2W1X - chain A; structure by X-ray diffraction, 1.70 A resolution.

# Chain A
Molecule: Lysozyme C
Organism: Gallus gallus
Notes: EC 3.2.1.17
Reference sequence: P00698 (LYSC_CHICK); residues 1-129 here correspond to UniProt positions 19-147 (UniProt number = residue number + 18)
Amino-acid sequence (129 residues; each row starts with the number of its first residue):
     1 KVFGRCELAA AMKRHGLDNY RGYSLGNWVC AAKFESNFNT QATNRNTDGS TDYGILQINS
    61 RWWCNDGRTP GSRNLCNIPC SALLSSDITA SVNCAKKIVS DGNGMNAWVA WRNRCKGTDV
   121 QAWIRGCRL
Cystine bridges: Cys6-Cys127, Cys30-Cys115, Cys64-Cys80, Cys76-Cys94
Ion coordination: Na+: Ser60, Ser72, Arg73
Swiss-Prot annotation at these positions:
  - active site: Glu35, Asp52
  - binding site (substrate): Asp101

# Summary
Ser60, Ser72 and Arg73 form the Na+ site. From UniProt: active-site residues Glu35 and Asp52 and
substrate-binding residue Asp101.
Chain A is Lysozyme C (Gallus gallus); the structure, The interdependence of wavelength, redundancy and dose
in sulfur SAD experiments: 1.284 A wavelength 360 images ..., was determined by X-ray diffraction (same
publication as 2W1Y, 2W1M and 2W1L).
